Entry 7W6J (X-ray diffraction, 2.68 A resolution); this record covers chains C and B of the 4 polymer chains in the assembly.

[Chain C]
Protein: Histone-lysine N-methyltransferase 2A
Source organism: Homo sapiens
UniProt: Q03164 (KMT2A_HUMAN); the construct has insertions or renumbered stretches relative to UniProt, so the offset changes along the chain: 3813-3881 = UniProt 3813-3881; 3883-3970 = UniProt 3882-3969
Sequence (159 residues; each row starts with the number of its first residue):
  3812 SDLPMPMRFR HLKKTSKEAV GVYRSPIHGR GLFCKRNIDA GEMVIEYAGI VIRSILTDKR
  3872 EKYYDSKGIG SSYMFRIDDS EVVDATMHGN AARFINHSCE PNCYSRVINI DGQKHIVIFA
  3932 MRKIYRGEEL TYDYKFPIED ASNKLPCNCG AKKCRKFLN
Not modelled in the structure: 3812
Sequence notes: expression tag (3812); engineered mutation I3861 (Asn in Q03164), L3867 (Gln in Q03164), S3883 (Cys3882 in Q03164); insertion (3882)
Swiss-Prot annotation at these positions:
  - binding site (S-adenosyl-L-methionine): H3839, R3841, Y3884, N3907, H3908, N3959
  - binding site (Zn(2+)): C3910, C3958, C3960, C3965

[Chain B]
Protein: Histone H3.3C
UniProt: Q6NXT2 (H3C_HUMAN); residues 1-9 here correspond to UniProt positions 2-10 (UniProt number = residue number + 1)
Sequence (9 residues; each row starts with the number of its first residue):
     1 ARTKQTARK
Not modelled in the structure: 9
Modified residues: K4 (N-dimethyl-lysine; MLY)
Swiss-Prot annotation at these positions:
  - modified residue: R2 (Asymmetric dimethylarginine), T3 (Phosphothreonine), K4 (Allysine), Q5 (5-glutamyl dopamine), T6 (Phosphothreonine), R8 (Citrulline), K9 (N6,N6,N6-trimethyllysine)

[Interface between chain C and chain B]
Pairs across the interface (34; chain C residue first):
  Y3858(C) - K4(B)
  D3869(C) - A1(B)
  E3872(C) - A1(B)
  E3872(C) - R2(B)
  S3883(C) - R2(B)  hydrogen bond (side chain-backbone)
  S3883(C) - K4(B)
  M3885(C) - T3(B)
  M3885(C) - K4(B)  hydrogen bond (backbone-backbone)
  F3886(C) - K4(B)
  F3886(C) - Q5(B)
  R3887(C) - T3(B)
  R3887(C) - K4(B)  hydrogen bond (backbone-backbone)
  R3887(C) - Q5(B)
  R3887(C) - T6(B)
  I3888(C) - T6(B)
  S3916(C) - Q5(B)
  S3916(C) - T6(B)
  R3917(C) - T6(B)
  Y3943(C) - K4(B)
  Y3945(C) - K4(B)
  Y3945(C) - Q5(B)  hydrogen bond (backbone-backbone)
  K3946(C) - Q5(B)
  K3946(C) - T6(B)  hydrogen bond (side chain-backbone)
  K3946(C) - A7(B)
  K3946(C) - R8(B)
  F3947(C) - T3(B)
  F3947(C) - K4(B)
  F3947(C) - R8(B)  hydrogen bond (backbone-side chain)
  P3948(C) - Q5(B)
  I3949(C) - R8(B)
  E3950(C) - R2(B)  salt bridge
  N3954(C) - R2(B)
  L3956(C) - R2(B)
  R3966(C) - R8(B)
Other interface residues (no listed pair), chain C (24 interface residues in all): Y3884, V3893, V3918, N3970

[Summary]
Chain C and chain B form an interface of 24 and 8 residues respectively, with 6 hydrogen bonds and 1 salt
bridge. Polar pairs include E3950(C)-R2(B), S3883(C)-R2(B) and K3946(C)-T6(B). From UniProt: 6
S-adenosyl-L-methionine-binding residues and 4 Zn2+-binding residues on chain C.
Chain C is Histone-lysine N-methyltransferase 2A (Homo sapiens) and chain B is Histone H3.3C; the structure,
The crystal structure of MLL1 (N3861I/Q3867L/C3882SS)-RBBP5-ASH2L in complex with H3K4me2 peptide, was
determined by X-ray diffraction (same publication as 7W67, 7W6A, 7W6I and 7W6L).
